PDB entry 5WMR | X-ray diffraction, 1.58 A resolution | chains A and B of the 3 polymer chains in the assembly

== Chain A ==
Protein: HLA class I histocompatibility antigen, B-8 alpha chain
Organism: Homo sapiens
UniProt: P30460 (1B08_HUMAN); residues 1-276 here correspond to UniProt positions 25-300 (UniProt number = residue number + 24)
Chain sequence (276 residues; each row starts with the number of its first residue):
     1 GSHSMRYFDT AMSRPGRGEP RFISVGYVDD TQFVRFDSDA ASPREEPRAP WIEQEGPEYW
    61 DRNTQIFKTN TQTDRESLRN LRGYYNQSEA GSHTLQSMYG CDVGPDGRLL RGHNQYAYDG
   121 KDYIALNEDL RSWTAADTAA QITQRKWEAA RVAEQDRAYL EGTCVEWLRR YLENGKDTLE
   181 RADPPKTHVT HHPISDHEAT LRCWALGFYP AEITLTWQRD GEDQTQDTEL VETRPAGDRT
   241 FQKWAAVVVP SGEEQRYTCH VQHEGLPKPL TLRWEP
Unresolved in the structure: 41-49
Cystine bridges: Cys101-Cys164, Cys203-Cys259

== Chain B ==
Protein: Beta-2-microglobulin
Organism: Homo sapiens
UniProt: P61769 (B2MG_HUMAN); residues 1-99 here correspond to UniProt positions 21-119 (UniProt number = residue number + 20)
Chain sequence (100 residues; numbered 0 to 99; the number before each row is that of its first residue; numbering starts at 0):
     0 MIQRTPKIQV YSRHPAENGK SNFLNCYVSG FHPSDIEVDL LKNGERIEKV EHSDLSFSKD
    60 WSFYLLYYTE FTPTEKDEYA CRVNHVTLSQ PKIVKWDRDM
Differences from the reference sequence: initiating methionine (0)
Curated features (UniProtKB/Swiss-Prot):
  - modified residue: Gln2 (Pyrrolidone carboxylic acid)
  - glycosylation: Ile1 (N-linked (Glc) (glycation) isoleucine), Lys19 (N-linked (Glc) (glycation) lysine), Lys41 (N-linked (Glc) (glycation) lysine), Lys48 (N-linked (Glc) (glycation) lysine), Lys58 (N-linked (Glc) (glycation) lysine), Lys91 (N-linked (Glc) (glycation) lysine), Lys94 (N-linked (Glc) (glycation) lysine)
Cystine bridges: Cys25-Cys80

== Chain A / chain B interface ==
Pairs across the interface - 58 pairs, chain A then chain B:
  Phe8(A) - Ser55(B)
  Phe8(A) - Phe56(B)
  Asp9(A) - Phe56(B)
  Thr10(A) - Phe56(B)
  Thr10(A) - Phe62(B)
  Met12(A) - Ser33(B)
  Met12(A) - Asp34(B)
  Ile23(A) - Leu54(B)
  Val25(A) - Asp53(B)
  Val25(A) - Leu54(B)
  Val25(A) - Ser55(B)
  Tyr27(A) - Ser55(B)
  Tyr27(A) - Tyr63(B)  hydrogen bond
  Gln32(A) - Asp53(B)  hydrogen bond
  Arg35(A) - Asp53(B)  salt bridge
  Ser92(A) - Met0(B)
  His93(A) - Met0(B)
  Thr94(A) - Phe62(B)
  Gln96(A) - His31(B)  hydrogen bond
  Gln96(A) - Phe56(B)
  Gln96(A) - Trp60(B)  hydrogen bond (side chain-backbone)
  Gln96(A) - Phe62(B)
  Ser97(A) - Phe56(B)
  Met98(A) - Phe56(B)  hydrophobic
  Met98(A) - Lys58(B)
  Met98(A) - Trp60(B)  hydrophobic
  Gln115(A) - Trp60(B)
  Tyr116(A) - Trp60(B)
  Ala117(A) - Trp60(B)  hydrophobic
  Asp119(A) - Met0(B)
  Asp119(A) - His31(B)
  Gly120(A) - Arg3(B)  hydrogen bond (backbone-side chain)
  Gly120(A) - His31(B)
  Asp122(A) - Trp60(B)  hydrogen bond
  His192(A) - Asp98(B)  salt bridge
  Arg202(A) - Asp98(B)  hydrogen bond (side chain-backbone)
  Arg202(A) - Met99(B)
  Trp204(A) - Asp98(B)
  Trp204(A) - Met99(B)
  Val231(A) - Gln8(B)
  Glu232(A) - Lys6(B)  salt bridge
  Glu232(A) - Gln8(B)  hydrogen bond (backbone-side chain)
  Glu232(A) - Ser28(B)  hydrogen bond
  Thr233(A) - Tyr26(B)
  Arg234(A) - Gln8(B)  hydrogen bond
  Arg234(A) - Tyr10(B)
  Arg234(A) - Met99(B)  hydrogen bond (side chain-backbone)
  Pro235(A) - Tyr10(B)  hydrogen bond (backbone-side chain)
  Pro235(A) - Asn24(B)
  Pro235(A) - Tyr26(B)
  Pro235(A) - Leu65(B)
  Ala236(A) - Arg12(B)  hydrogen bond (backbone-side chain)
  Ala236(A) - Asn24(B)  hydrogen bond (backbone-side chain)
  Gly237(A) - Arg12(B)  hydrogen bond (backbone-side chain)
  Gln242(A) - Tyr10(B)
  Gln242(A) - Ser11(B)  hydrogen bond (side chain-backbone)
  Gln242(A) - Arg12(B)  hydrogen bond (side chain-backbone)
  Trp244(A) - Met99(B)  hydrogen bond (side chain-backbone)
Interface residues without a listed pair, chain A (38 interface residues in all): Arg17, Arg21, Lys121, Leu206, Asp238
Interface residues without a listed pair, chain B (29 interface residues in all): Ile1, His13, Pro14, Ser57, Arg97

== Summary ==
38 residues of chain A face 29 of chain B across their interface; the contacts include 18 hydrogen bonds and 3
salt bridges. Polar contacts include Arg35(A)-Asp53(B), His192(A)-Asp98(B) and Glu232(A)-Lys6(B).
Chain A is HLA class I histocompatibility antigen, B-8 alpha chain and chain B is Beta-2-microglobulin, both
from Homo sapiens; the structure, Crystal Structure of HLA-B8 in complex with QIK, a CMV peptide, was
determined by X-ray diffraction, deposited together with 5WMN, 5WMO, 5WMP and 5WMQ.
